PDB entry 2QRD | X-ray diffraction, 2.41 A resolution | chains B and G of the 3 polymer chains in the assembly

# Chain B
Protein: SPCC1919.03c protein
From: Schizosaccharomyces pombe
Notes: fragment: C-terminal residues:203-298
UniProt: P78789 (P78789_SCHPO); numbering as in UniProt (aligned over 203-298)
Amino-acid sequence (97 residues; row label = number of the first residue in the row):
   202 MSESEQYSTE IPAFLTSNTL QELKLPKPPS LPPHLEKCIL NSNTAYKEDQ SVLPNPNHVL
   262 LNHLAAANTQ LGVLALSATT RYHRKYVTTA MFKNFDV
Disordered / not traced: 202-204, 220-221, 298
Differences from the reference sequence: expression tag (202)
Ligand contacts: ADP (adenosine-5'-diphosphate): D250, Q251, S252

# Chain G
Protein: Protein C1556.08c
From: Schizosaccharomyces pombe
UniProt: Q10343 (YL28_SCHPO); residues 3-334 here = UniProt positions 3-334
Amino-acid sequence (334 residues; each row starts with the number of its first residue):
     1 AMDVQETQKG ALKEIQAFIR SRTSYDVLPT SFRLIVFDVT LFVKTSLSLL TLNNIVSAPL
    61 WDSEANKFAG LLTMADFVNV IKYYYQSSSF PEAIAEIDKF RLLGLREVER KIGAIPPETI
   121 YVHPMHSLMD ACLAMSKSRA RRIPLIDVDG ETGSEMIVSV LTQYRILKFI SMNCKETAML
   181 RVPLNQMTIG TWSNLATASM ETKVYDVIKM LAEKNISAVP IVNSEGTLLN VYESVDVMHL
   241 IQDGDYSNLD LSVGEALLKR PANFDGVHTC RATDRLDGIF DAIKHSRVHR LFVVDENLKL
   301 EGILSLADIL NYIIYDKTTT PGVPEQTDNF ESAV
Disordered / not traced: 319-327
Differences from the reference sequence: expression tag (1-2)
Ligand contacts:
  - ADP (adenosine-5'-diphosphate): R33, L34, I35, N54, I55, V56, S57, A58, P59, R142, T162, Y164, R165, R287, H289
  - ATP (adenosine-5'-triphosphate): R141, Q163, G190, T191, N194, L195, A196, K214, N215, I216, S217, A218, P220, H289, R290, I303, S305, L306, A307, D308

# Chain B / chain G interface
Contacting residue pairs - 63 pairs, chain B then chain G:
  L241(B) with R33(G), hydrogen bond (backbone-side chain)
  S243(B) with R33(G), hydrogen bond (backbone-side chain)
  N244(B) with R33(G)
  E249(B) with R165(G), hydrogen bond (backbone-side chain); K168(G)
  Q251(B) with R33(G), hydrogen bond (backbone-side chain); N53(G); N54(G); I55(G)
  S252(B) with F32(G); R33(G), hydrogen bond (backbone-backbone)
  V253(B) with P29(G), hydrophobic; S31(G)
  L254(B) with S31(G), hydrogen bond (backbone-backbone); F32(G); R33(G)
  P255(B) with S31(G), hydrogen bond (backbone-side chain)
  N256(B) with T30(G), hydrogen bond; S31(G)
  P257(B) with S31(G)
  L272(B) with S48(G); L49(G), hydrophobic
  V274(B) with L41(G), hydrophobic; T45(G)
  T281(B) with M156(G)
  Y283(B) with Y25(G); P124(G); M125(G); D147(G), hydrogen bond; M156(G), hydrophobic; V158(G), hydrophobic
  H284(B) with Y25(G); M125(G)
  R285(B) with Y25(G), hydrogen bond (backbone-side chain)
  K286(B) with Y25(G), hydrogen bond (side chain-backbone); D26(G), hydrogen bond (side chain-backbone); L28(G), hydrogen bond (side chain-backbone); P29(G); T30(G)
  Y287(B) with T30(G), hydrogen bond (backbone-backbone); S31(G); F32(G), hydrogen bond (backbone-backbone)
  V288(B) with F32(G), hydrophobic; V158(G)
  T289(B) with F32(G), hydrogen bond (backbone-backbone); R33(G); L34(G), hydrogen bond (backbone-backbone)
  T290(B) with L34(G)
  A291(B) with L34(G), hydrogen bond (backbone-backbone); I35(G); V36(G), hydrogen bond (backbone-backbone)
  M292(B) with V36(G); W61(G)
  F293(B) with I35(G), hydrophobic; V36(G), hydrogen bond (backbone-backbone); F37(G); D38(G), hydrogen bond (backbone-backbone); L41(G); L49(G), hydrophobic
  K294(B) with S63(G)
  N295(B) with T40(G), hydrogen bond (side chain-backbone); L41(G); R101(G)
Also at the interface, not in a pair above, chain B (29 interface residues in all): I240, D250
Also at the interface, not in a pair above, chain G (33 interface residues in all): V27, H123

# Overview
29 residues of chain B face 33 of chain G across their interface; the contacts include 22 hydrogen bonds.
Among the polar pairs are L241(B)-R33(G), S243(B)-R33(G) and E249(B)-R165(G). ADP is bound between chain B and
chain G. Ligands of chain G: ATP.
Here chain B is SPCC1919.03c protein and chain G is Protein C1556.08c, both from Schizosaccharomyces pombe.
Entry 2QRD (Crystal Structure of the Adenylate Sensor from AMP-activated Protein Kinase in complex with ADP
and ATP) was determined by X-ray diffraction (same publication as 2QR1, 2QRC and 2QRE).
